4E4M - chain A; structure by X-ray diffraction, 2.25 A resolution.

[Chain A]
Name: Tyrosine-protein kinase JAK2
From: Homo sapiens
Notes: EC 2.7.10.2; fragment: protein kinase domain JH1
UniProt: O60674 (JAK2_HUMAN); residue numbers follow UniProt; this construct covers 833-1132
Chain sequence (302 residues; each row starts with the number of its first residue):
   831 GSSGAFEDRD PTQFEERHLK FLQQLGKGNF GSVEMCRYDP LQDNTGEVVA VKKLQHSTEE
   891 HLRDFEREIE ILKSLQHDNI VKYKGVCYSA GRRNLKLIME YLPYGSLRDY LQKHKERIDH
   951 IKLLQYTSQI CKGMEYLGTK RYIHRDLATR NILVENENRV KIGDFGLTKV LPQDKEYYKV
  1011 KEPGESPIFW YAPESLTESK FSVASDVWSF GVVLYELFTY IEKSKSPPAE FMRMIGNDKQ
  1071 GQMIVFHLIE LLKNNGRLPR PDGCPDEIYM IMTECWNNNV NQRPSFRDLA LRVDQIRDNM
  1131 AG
Not modelled in the structure: 831-834
Sequence notes: expression tag (831-832)
Modified positions: Y1007 (o-phosphotyrosine; PTR); Y1008 (o-phosphotyrosine; PTR)
Residues lining bound ligands: 0NH (1-[4-methyl-1-(methylsulfonyl)piperidin-4-yl]-1,6-dihydroimidazo[4,5-d]pyrrolo[2,3-b]pyridine): L855, G856, K857, G858, V863, A880, M929, E930, Y931, L932, G935, S936, R980, N981, L983, G993, D994
UniProt features mapped onto this chain:
  - active site: D976 (Proton acceptor)
  - binding site (ATP): L855 to V863, K882
  - modified residue (Phosphotyrosine): Y868, Y966, Y972, Y1007, Y1008
  - mutagenesis: K882 (K882E: Loss of ability to up-regulate potassium voltage-gated channel activity of KCNA3)

[Overview]
Chain A binds compound 0NH. UniProt lists active-site residue D976, 10 ATP-binding residues and one
mutagenesis site.
Chain A is Tyrosine-protein kinase JAK2 (Homo sapiens); the structure, JAK2 kinase (JH1 domain) in complex
with compound 30, was determined by X-ray diffraction, deposited together with 4E4L, 4E4N, 4E5W, 4E6D and
4E6Q.
